PDB entry 7ELC | electron microscopy, 3.10 A resolution | chains A and C of the 3 polymer chains in the assembly

Chain A:
Protein: RNA-directed RNA polymerase L
Organism: Machupo mammarenavirus
Notes: EC 2.7.7.48, 3.1.-.-
UniProt: Q6IVU0 (Q6IVU0_MACHU); residue numbers follow UniProt; this construct covers 1-2209
Chain sequence (2209 residues; row label = number of the first residue in the row):
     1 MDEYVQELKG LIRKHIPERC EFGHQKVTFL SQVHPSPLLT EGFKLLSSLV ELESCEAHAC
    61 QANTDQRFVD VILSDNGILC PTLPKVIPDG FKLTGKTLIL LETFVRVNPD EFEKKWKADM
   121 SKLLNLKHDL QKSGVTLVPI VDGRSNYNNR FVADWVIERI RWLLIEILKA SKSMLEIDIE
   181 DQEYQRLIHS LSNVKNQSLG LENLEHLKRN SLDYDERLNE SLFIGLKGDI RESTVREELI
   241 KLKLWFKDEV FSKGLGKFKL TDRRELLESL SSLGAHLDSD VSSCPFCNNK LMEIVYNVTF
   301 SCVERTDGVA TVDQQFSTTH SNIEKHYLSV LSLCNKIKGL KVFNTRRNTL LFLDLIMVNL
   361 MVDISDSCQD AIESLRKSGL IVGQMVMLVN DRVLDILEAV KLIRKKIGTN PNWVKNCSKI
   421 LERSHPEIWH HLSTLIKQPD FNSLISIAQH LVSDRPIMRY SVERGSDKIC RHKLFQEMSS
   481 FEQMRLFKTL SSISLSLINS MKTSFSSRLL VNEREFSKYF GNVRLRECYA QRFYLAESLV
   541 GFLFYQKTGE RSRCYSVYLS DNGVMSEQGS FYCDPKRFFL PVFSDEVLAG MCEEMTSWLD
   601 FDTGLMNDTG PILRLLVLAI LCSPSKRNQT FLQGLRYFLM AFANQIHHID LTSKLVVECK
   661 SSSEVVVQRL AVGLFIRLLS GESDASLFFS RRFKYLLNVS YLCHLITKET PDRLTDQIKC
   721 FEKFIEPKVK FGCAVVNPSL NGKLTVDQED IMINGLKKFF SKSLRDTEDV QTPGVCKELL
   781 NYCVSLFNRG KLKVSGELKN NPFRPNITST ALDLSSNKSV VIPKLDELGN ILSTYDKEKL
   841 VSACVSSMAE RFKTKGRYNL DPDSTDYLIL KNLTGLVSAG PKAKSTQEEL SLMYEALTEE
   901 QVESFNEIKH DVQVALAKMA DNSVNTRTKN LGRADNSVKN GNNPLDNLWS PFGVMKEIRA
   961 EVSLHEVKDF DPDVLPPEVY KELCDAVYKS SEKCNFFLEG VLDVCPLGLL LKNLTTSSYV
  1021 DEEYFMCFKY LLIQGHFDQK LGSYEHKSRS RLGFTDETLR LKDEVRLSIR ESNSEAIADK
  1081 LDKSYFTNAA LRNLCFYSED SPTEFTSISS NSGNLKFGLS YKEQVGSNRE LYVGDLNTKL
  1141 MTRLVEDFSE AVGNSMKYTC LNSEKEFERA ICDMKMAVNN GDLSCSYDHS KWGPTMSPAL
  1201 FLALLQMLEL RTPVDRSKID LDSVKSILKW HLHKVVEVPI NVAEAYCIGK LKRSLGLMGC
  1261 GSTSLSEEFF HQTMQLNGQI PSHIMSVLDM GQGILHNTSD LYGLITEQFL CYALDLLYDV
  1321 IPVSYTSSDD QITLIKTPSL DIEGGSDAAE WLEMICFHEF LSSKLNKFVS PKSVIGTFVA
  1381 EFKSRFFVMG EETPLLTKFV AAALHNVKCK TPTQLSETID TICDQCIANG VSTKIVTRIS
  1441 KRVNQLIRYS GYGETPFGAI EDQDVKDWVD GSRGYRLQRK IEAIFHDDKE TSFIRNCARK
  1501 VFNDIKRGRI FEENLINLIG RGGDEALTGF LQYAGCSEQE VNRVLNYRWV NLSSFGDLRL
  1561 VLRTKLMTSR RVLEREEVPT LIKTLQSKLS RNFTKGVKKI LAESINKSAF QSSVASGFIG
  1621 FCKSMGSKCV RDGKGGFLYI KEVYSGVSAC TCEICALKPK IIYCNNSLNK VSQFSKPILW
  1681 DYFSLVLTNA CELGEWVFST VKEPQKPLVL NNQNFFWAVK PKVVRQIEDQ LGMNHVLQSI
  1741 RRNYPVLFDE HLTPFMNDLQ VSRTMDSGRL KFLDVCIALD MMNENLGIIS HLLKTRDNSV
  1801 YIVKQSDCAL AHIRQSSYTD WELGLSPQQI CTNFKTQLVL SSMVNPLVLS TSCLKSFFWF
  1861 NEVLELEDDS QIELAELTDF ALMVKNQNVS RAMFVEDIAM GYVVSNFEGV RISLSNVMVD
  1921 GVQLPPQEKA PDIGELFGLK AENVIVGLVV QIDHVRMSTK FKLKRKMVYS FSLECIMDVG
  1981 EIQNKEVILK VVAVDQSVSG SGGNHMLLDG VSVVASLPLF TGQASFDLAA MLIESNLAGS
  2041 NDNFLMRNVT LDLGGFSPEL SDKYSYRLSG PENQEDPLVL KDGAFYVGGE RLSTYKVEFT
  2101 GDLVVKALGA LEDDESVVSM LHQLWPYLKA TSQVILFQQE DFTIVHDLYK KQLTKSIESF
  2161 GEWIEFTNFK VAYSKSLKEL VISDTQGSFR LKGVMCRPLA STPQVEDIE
Unresolved in the structure: 1, 16-18, 27-35, 172-179, 196-200, 308-318, 463-467, 514-517, 805-1100, 1250-1261, 1340-1346, 1564-1577, 1592-1610, 1706-1710, 1730-1731, 1763-1768, 1817-2209
Disulfides: Cys-55/Cys-60, Cys-1691/Cys-1776
Ion coordination: Zn2+ site 1: Cys-284, Cys-287, Cys-470, His-472; Mn2+: Asp-1188, Asp-1330, Glu-1381; Zn2+ site 2: Cys-1650, Cys-1655, Cys-1664

Chain C:
Molecule: 3'-vRNA promoter
Sequence (19 nucleotides; row label = number of the first residue in the row):
     1 GCCUAGGAUC CACUGUGCG
Unresolved in the structure: 1-12

How chain A and chain C interact:
Residue-residue contacts (36; chain A residue first):
  Glu-324(A) with G19(C), hydrogen bond to the base
  Leu-328(A) with G17(C), phosphate contact
  Ser-332(A) with U16(C), sugar contact; G17(C), phosphate contact
  Asn-335(A) with U16(C), base contact
  Lys-336(A) with G15(C), salt bridge to the phosphate; U16(C), salt bridge to the phosphate
  Lys-338(A) with U16(C), base contact
  Gly-339(A) with U14(C), base contact
  Lys-341(A) with U14(C), hydrogen bond to the base
  Asn-390(A) with U16(C), base contact
  Asp-391(A) with G15(C), hydrogen bond to the base; U16(C), hydrogen bond to the base
  Ser-492(A) with C18(C), hydrogen bond to the base
  Leu-495(A) with C18(C), base contact
  Ser-496(A) with C18(C), hydrogen bond to the base
  Asn-499(A) with G17(C), base contact
  Lys-502(A) with G15(C), hydrogen bond to the base; G17(C), hydrogen bond to the base
  Thr-503(A) with G15(C), base contact
  Ser-504(A) with U14(C), base contact; G15(C), hydrogen bond to the base
  Arg-532(A) with G19(C), hydrogen bond to the base
  Phe-533(A) with C18(C), base contact
  Tyr-534(A) with G19(C), stacking on the base
  Phe-583(A) with C18(C), sugar contact
  Gln-1445(A) with G19(C), hydrogen bond to the phosphate
  Tyr-1449(A) with G17(C), hydrogen bond to the sugar; C18(C), sugar contact
  Val-1561(A) with C13(C), sugar contact
  Lys-1623(A) with U14(C), sugar contact; G15(C), sugar contact
  Gly-1626(A) with G15(C), phosphate contact
  Ser-1627(A) with U14(C), phosphate contact; G15(C), sugar contact
  Lys-1641(A) with G17(C), salt bridge to the phosphate
Also at the interface, not in a pair above, chain A (34 interface residues in all): Ser-321, Leu-331, Gln-531, Arg-1448, Cys-1622, Tyr-1639

Summary:
The interface between chain A and chain C involves 34 residues on one side and 7 on the other; the contacts
include 12 hydrogen bonds, 3 salt bridges and 1 aromatic stacking contact. Polar pairs include
Glu-324(A)/G19(C), Lys-341(A)/U14(C) and Asp-391(A)/G15(C).
Chain A is RNA-directed RNA polymerase L (Machupo mammarenavirus) and chain C is 3'-vRNA promoter; the
structure, Structure of monomeric complex of MACV L bound to Z and 3'-vRNA, was determined by electron
microscopy, deposited together with 7CKL, 7CKM, 7EL9, 7ELA and 7ELB.
